Entry 6SE0 (electron microscopy, 3.80 A resolution); this record covers chains H and J of the 10 polymer chains in the assembly.

Chain H:
Name: Histone H2B type 1-C/E/F/G/I
From: Homo sapiens
Reference sequence: P62807 (H2B1C_HUMAN); residues 0-125 here correspond to UniProt positions 1-126 (UniProt number = residue number + 1)
Sequence (126 residues; each row starts with the number of its first residue; numbering starts at 0):
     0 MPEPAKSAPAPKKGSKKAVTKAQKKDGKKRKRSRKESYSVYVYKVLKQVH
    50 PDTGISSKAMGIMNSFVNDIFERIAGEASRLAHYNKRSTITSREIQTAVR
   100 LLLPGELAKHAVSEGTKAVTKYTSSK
Disordered / not traced: 0-30, 125
Swiss-Prot annotation at these positions:
  - modified residue: Pro1 (N-acetylproline), Glu2 (ADP-ribosyl glutamic acid), Lys5 (N6-(2-hydroxyisobutyryl)lysine), Ser6 (ADP-ribosylserine), Lys11 (N6-(beta-hydroxybutyryl)lysine), Lys12 (N6-(2-hydroxyisobutyryl)lysine), Ser14 (Phosphoserine), Lys15 (N6-acetyllysine), Lys16 (N6-(beta-hydroxybutyryl)lysine), Lys20 (N6-(2-hydroxyisobutyryl)lysine), Lys23 (N6-(2-hydroxyisobutyryl)lysine), Lys24 (N6-(2-hydroxyisobutyryl)lysine), Lys34 (N6-(2-hydroxyisobutyryl)lysine), Glu35 (PolyADP-ribosyl glutamic acid), Ser36 (Phosphoserine), Lys43 (N6-(2-hydroxyisobutyryl)lysine), Lys46 (N6-(2-hydroxyisobutyryl)lysine), Lys57 (N6,N6-dimethyllysine), Arg79 (Dimethylated arginine), Lys85 (N6,N6,N6-trimethyllysine) and 6 more in UniProt
  - glycosylation: Ser112 (O-linked (GlcNAc) serine)
  - cross-link (Glycyl lysine isopeptide (Lys-Gly)): Lys5 (interchain with G-Cter in SUMO2), Lys20 (interchain with G-Cter in SUMO2), Lys34 (interchain with G-Cter in ubiquitin), Lys120 (interchain with G-Cter in ubiquitin)

Chain J:
Molecule: 145-nt DNA strand
From: synthetic construct
Sequence (145 nucleotides; numbered -72 to 72; the number before each row is that of its first residue; numbers below 1 keep their minus sign (DA-72 is residue -72)):
   -72 ATCGATGTATATATCTGACACGTGCCTGGAGACTAGGGAGTAATCCCCTT
   -22 GGCGGTTAAAACGCGGGGGACAGCGCGTACGTGCGTTTAAGCGGTGCTAG
    28 AGCTGTCTACGACCAATTGAGCGGCCTCGGCACCGGGATTCTGAT

Interface between chain H and chain J:
Residue-residue contacts (14; chain H residue first):
  Ser32(H) with DC30(J), phosphate contact
  Tyr42(H) with DA-53(J), sugar contact; DC-52(J), hydrogen bond to the phosphate
  Gly53(H) with DA-53(J), phosphate contact
  Ile54(H) with DA-53(J), hydrogen bond to the phosphate
  Ser55(H) with DC-54(J), hydrogen bond to the phosphate
  Ser56(H) with DC-54(J), hydrogen bond to the phosphate
  Lys85(H) with DA-34(J), phosphate contact
  Arg86(H) with DA-34(J), phosphate contact; DG-33(J), salt bridge to the phosphate
  Ser87(H) with DG-35(J), phosphate contact; DA-34(J), hydrogen bond to the phosphate
  Thr88(H) with DG-35(J), phosphate contact; DA-34(J), hydrogen bond to the phosphate
Other interface residues (no listed pair), chain H (13 interface residues in all): Arg33, Lys46, Arg92
Other interface residues (no listed pair), chain J (9 interface residues in all): DC-47, DT-46

In short:
13 residues of chain H face 9 of chain J across their interface, with 6 hydrogen bonds and 1 salt bridge.
Polar contacts include Tyr42(H)-DC-52(J), Ile54(H)-DA-53(J) and Ser55(H)-DC-54(J).
Here chain H is Histone H2B type 1-C/E/F/G/I (Homo sapiens) and chain J is a 145-nt DNA strand (synthetic
construct). Entry 6SE0 (Class 1 : CENP-A nucleosome) was determined by electron microscopy, deposited together
with 6SE6, 6SEE, 6SEF and 6SEG.
